Entry 8KCY (electron microscopy, 2.80 A resolution); this record covers chains E and J of the 12 polymer chains in the assembly.

# Chain E
Name: Histone H3.1
Organism: Homo sapiens
UniProtKB: P68431 (H31_HUMAN); residues 0-135 here correspond to UniProt positions 1-136 (UniProt number = residue number + 1)
Chain sequence (139 residues; row label = number of the first residue in the row; numbers below 1 keep their minus sign (Gly-3 is residue -3)):
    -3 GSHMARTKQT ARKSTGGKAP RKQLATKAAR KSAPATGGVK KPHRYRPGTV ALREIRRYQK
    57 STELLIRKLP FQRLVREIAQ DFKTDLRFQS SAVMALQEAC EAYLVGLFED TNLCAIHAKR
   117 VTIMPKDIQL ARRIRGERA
Disordered / not traced: -3 to 37
Construct notes: expression tag (-3 to -1)
Swiss-Prot annotation at these positions:
  - modified residue: Arg2 (Asymmetric dimethylarginine), Thr3 (Phosphothreonine), Lys4 (Allysine), Gln5 (5-glutamyl dopamine), Thr6 (Phosphothreonine), Arg8 (Citrulline), Lys9 (N6,N6,N6-trimethyllysine), Ser10 (ADP-ribosylserine), Thr11 (Phosphothreonine), Lys14 (N6-(2-hydroxyisobutyryl)lysine), Arg17 (Asymmetric dimethylarginine), Lys18 (N6-(2-hydroxyisobutyryl)lysine), Lys23 (N6-(2-hydroxyisobutyryl)lysine), Arg26 (Citrulline), Lys27 (N6,N6,N6-trimethyllysine), Ser28 (ADP-ribosylserine), Lys36 (N6,N6,N6-trimethyllysine), Lys37 (N6-methyllysine), Tyr41 (Phosphotyrosine), Lys56 (N6,N6,N6-trimethyllysine) and 8 more in UniProt
  - lipidation: Lys18 (N6-decanoyllysine)

# Chain J
Molecule: 193-nt DNA strand
Organism: synthetic construct
Sequence (193 nucleotides; each row starts with the number of its first residue; numbers below 1 keep their minus sign (DA-96 is residue -96)):
   -96 ATCACGTAAT ATTGGCCAGC TAGGATCACA ATCCCGGTGC CGAGGCCGCT CAATTGGTCG
   -36 TAGACAGCTC TAGCACCGCT TAAACGCACG TACGGATTCC GTACGTGCGT TTAAGCGGTG
    24 CTAGAGCTGT CTACGACCAA TTGAGCGGCC TCGGCACCGG GATTGTGATC CTAGCTGGCC
    84 AATATTACGT GAT

# Chain E / chain J interface
Contacting residue pairs - 27 pairs, chain E then chain J:
  Pro38(E) - DA71(J)  sugar contact
  His39(E) - DG70(J)  sugar contact
  Arg40(E) - DG70(J)  phosphate contact
  Arg40(E) - DA71(J)  phosphate contact
  Tyr41(E) - DT69(J)  phosphate contact
  Tyr41(E) - DG70(J)  sugar contact
  Arg42(E) - DA-5(J)  salt bridge to the phosphate
  Arg42(E) - DG70(J)  salt bridge to the phosphate
  Pro43(E) - DA-5(J)  sugar contact
  Thr45(E) - DG70(J)  hydrogen bond to the phosphate
  Arg63(E) - DA-14(J)  sugar contact
  Arg63(E) - DA-13(J)  phosphate contact
  Arg72(E) - DC-23(J)  salt bridge to the phosphate
  Leu82(E) - DC-23(J)  phosphate contact
  Arg83(E) - DG-24(J)  phosphate contact
  Arg83(E) - DC-23(J)  sugar contact
  Phe84(E) - DG-24(J)  sugar contact
  Phe84(E) - DC-23(J)  hydrogen bond to the phosphate
  Gln85(E) - DG-24(J)  phosphate contact
  Ser86(E) - DG-24(J)  phosphate contact
  Arg116(E) - DG-3(J)  phosphate contact
  Arg116(E) - DG-2(J)  salt bridge to the phosphate
  Val117(E) - DG-3(J)  hydrogen bond to the phosphate
  Thr118(E) - DC-4(J)  hydrogen bond to the phosphate
  Thr118(E) - DG-3(J)  hydrogen bond to the phosphate
  Met120(E) - DG-3(J)  phosphate contact
  Met120(E) - DG-2(J)  phosphate contact
Also at the interface, not in a pair above, chain E (20 interface residues in all): Lys115, Lys122
Also at the interface, not in a pair above, chain J (12 interface residues in all): DT-6

# In short
20 residues of chain E face 12 of chain J across their interface; the contacts include 5 hydrogen bonds and 4
salt bridges. Among the polar pairs are Thr45(E)-DG70(J), Phe84(E)-DC-23(J) and Val117(E)-DG-3(J).
Here chain E is Histone H3.1 (Homo sapiens) and chain J is a 193-nt DNA strand (synthetic construct). Entry
8KCY (Structure of nucleosome complexed with two DEK molecules) was determined by electron microscopy,
deposited together with 8KD1 and 8KE0.
